3AYE - chain A; structure by X-ray diffraction, 2.00 A resolution.

== Chain A ==
Name: Galectin-3
Organism: Homo sapiens
Notes: fragment: c-terminal domain
UniProt: P17931 (LEG3_HUMAN); residues 117-250 here = UniProt positions 117-250
Chain sequence (135 residues; each row starts with the number of its first residue):
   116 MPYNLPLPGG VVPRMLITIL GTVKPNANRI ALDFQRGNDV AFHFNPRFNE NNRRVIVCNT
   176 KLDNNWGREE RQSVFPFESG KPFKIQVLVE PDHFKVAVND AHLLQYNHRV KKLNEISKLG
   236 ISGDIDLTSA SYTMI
Construct notes: expression tag (116)
Swiss-Prot annotation at these positions:
  - motif: K226 to D241 (Nuclear export signal)
  - binding site (a beta-D-galactoside): W181 to Q187
  - modified residue: S188 (Phosphoserine)

== Overview ==
Curated annotation (UniProt) lists 7 beta-D-galactoside-binding residues.
Chain A is Galectin-3 (Homo sapiens); the structure, Crystal structure of galectin-3 CRD domian complexed with
lactose, was determined by X-ray diffraction, deposited together with 3AYA, 3AYC and 3AYD.
